4HUU - chains A and B of the 3 polymer chains in the assembly; structure by X-ray diffraction, 2.00 A resolution.

# Chain A
Molecule: H-2 class I histocompatibility antigen, D-B alpha chain
Organism: Mus musculus
UniProt: P01899 (HA11_MOUSE); residues 1-280 here correspond to UniProt positions 25-304 (UniProt number = residue number + 24)
Chain sequence (281 residues; each row starts with the number of its first residue; numbering starts at 0):
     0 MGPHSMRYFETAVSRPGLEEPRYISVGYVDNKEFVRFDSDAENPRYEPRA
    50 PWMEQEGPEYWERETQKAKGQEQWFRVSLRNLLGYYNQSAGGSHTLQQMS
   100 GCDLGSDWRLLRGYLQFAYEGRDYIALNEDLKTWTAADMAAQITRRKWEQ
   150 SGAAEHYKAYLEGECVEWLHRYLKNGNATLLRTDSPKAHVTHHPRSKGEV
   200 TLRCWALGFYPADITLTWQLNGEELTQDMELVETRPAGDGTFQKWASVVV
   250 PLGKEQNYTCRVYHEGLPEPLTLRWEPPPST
Not modelled in the structure: 0, 279-280
Cystine bridges: Cys-101/Cys-164, Cys-203/Cys-259
Sequence notes: initiating methionine (0)
From the paper describing this entry:
  - conformationally variable residues (side-chain flip): His-155
  - mutagenesis - H155A: decreased stability with NPM6I variant peptide
  - mutagenesis - H155A: decreased stability in response to NP366

# Chain B
Molecule: Beta-2-microglobulin
Organism: Mus musculus
UniProt: P01887 (B2MG_MOUSE); residues 1-99 here correspond to UniProt positions 21-119 (UniProt number = residue number + 20)
Chain sequence (100 residues; row label = number of the first residue in the row; numbering starts at 0):
     0 MIQKTPQIQVYSRHPPENGKPNILNCYVTQFHPPHIEIQMLKNGKKIPKV
    50 EMSDMSFSKDWSFYILAHTEFTPTETDTYACRVKHASMAEPKTVYWDRDM
Cystine bridges: Cys-25/Cys-80
Sequence notes: initiating methionine (0)

# How chain A and chain B interact
Contacting residue pairs (58; chain A residue first):
  Phe-8(A) / Phe-56(B)
  Glu-9(A) / Phe-56(B)
  Thr-10(A) / Phe-56(B)
  Thr-10(A) / Phe-62(B)
  Val-12(A) / Pro-33(B)  hydrophobic
  Arg-21(A) / Met-54(B)
  Ile-23(A) / Met-54(B)  hydrophobic
  Tyr-27(A) / Ser-55(B)
  Tyr-27(A) / Tyr-63(B)
  Arg-35(A) / Asp-53(B)
  Arg-35(A) / Met-54(B)  hydrogen bond (side chain-backbone)
  Arg-35(A) / Ser-55(B)  hydrogen bond
  Arg-48(A) / Asp-53(B)  salt bridge
  Thr-94(A) / His-31(B)
  Thr-94(A) / Pro-33(B)
  Gln-96(A) / Phe-56(B)
  Gln-96(A) / Trp-60(B)  hydrogen bond (side chain-backbone)
  Gln-96(A) / Phe-62(B)
  Gln-97(A) / Phe-56(B)
  Gln-97(A) / Trp-60(B)
  Met-98(A) / Phe-56(B)  hydrophobic
  Met-98(A) / Lys-58(B)
  Met-98(A) / Trp-60(B)  hydrophobic
  Gln-115(A) / Lys-58(B)  hydrogen bond
  Gln-115(A) / Trp-60(B)
  Phe-116(A) / Trp-60(B)
  Ala-117(A) / Trp-60(B)  hydrophobic
  Glu-119(A) / Ile-1(B)
  Glu-119(A) / His-31(B)  hydrogen bond (backbone-side chain)
  Gly-120(A) / His-31(B)
  Gly-120(A) / Trp-60(B)
  Arg-121(A) / Ile-1(B)
  Asp-122(A) / Trp-60(B)  hydrogen bond
  His-192(A) / Asp-98(B)  salt bridge
  Arg-202(A) / Asp-98(B)  hydrogen bond (side chain-backbone)
  Arg-202(A) / Met-99(B)
  Trp-204(A) / Asp-98(B)
  Trp-204(A) / Met-99(B)
  Leu-206(A) / Pro-14(B)  hydrophobic
  Val-231(A) / Gln-8(B)
  Glu-232(A) / Gln-8(B)  hydrogen bond (backbone-side chain)
  Thr-233(A) / Tyr-26(B)
  Arg-234(A) / Gln-8(B)  hydrogen bond
  Arg-234(A) / Tyr-10(B)
  Arg-234(A) / Tyr-26(B)
  Arg-234(A) / Met-99(B)  hydrogen bond (side chain-backbone)
  Pro-235(A) / Tyr-10(B)  hydrogen bond (backbone-side chain)
  Pro-235(A) / Asn-24(B)
  Pro-235(A) / Tyr-26(B)
  Ala-236(A) / Arg-12(B)  hydrogen bond (backbone-side chain)
  Ala-236(A) / Asn-24(B)  hydrogen bond (backbone-side chain)
  Gly-237(A) / Arg-12(B)  hydrogen bond (backbone-side chain)
  Gly-237(A) / Leu-65(B)
  Asp-238(A) / Arg-12(B)
  Gln-242(A) / Tyr-10(B)
  Gln-242(A) / Ser-11(B)  hydrogen bond (side chain-backbone)
  Gln-242(A) / Arg-12(B)  hydrogen bond (side chain-backbone)
  Trp-244(A) / Met-99(B)  hydrogen bond (side chain-backbone)
Other interface residues (no listed pair), chain A (39 interface residues in all): Val-25, Glu-32, Tyr-113, His-188, Glu-229
Other interface residues (no listed pair), chain B (24 interface residues in all): Ser-57, Asp-59, Arg-97

# Summary
Chain A and chain B form an interface of 39 and 24 residues respectively, with 17 hydrogen bonds and 2 salt
bridges. Polar contacts include Arg-48(A)/Asp-53(B), His-192(A)/Asp-98(B) and Arg-35(A)/Met-54(B). From the
paper: H155A of chain A reduces stability with NPM6I variant peptide; conformational variability at
His-155(A).
Chain A is H-2 class I histocompatibility antigen, D-B alpha chain and chain B is Beta-2-microglobulin, both
from Mus musculus; the structure, Crystal Structure of H2Db-NPM6I, was determined by X-ray diffraction (same
publication as 4HUV, 4HUW, 4HUX and 4HV8).
